6TWH - chains B and E of the 6 polymer chains in the assembly; structure by X-ray diffraction, 2.68 A resolution.

[Chain B]
Molecule: Hemagglutinin HA2
Organism: Influenza A virus (A/harbour seal/Germany/1/2014(H10N7))
Reference sequence: A0A0A7HR51 (A0A0A7HR51_9INFA); residues 1-176 here correspond to UniProt positions 333-508 (UniProt number = residue number + 332)
Sequence (177 residues; row label = number of the first residue in the row):
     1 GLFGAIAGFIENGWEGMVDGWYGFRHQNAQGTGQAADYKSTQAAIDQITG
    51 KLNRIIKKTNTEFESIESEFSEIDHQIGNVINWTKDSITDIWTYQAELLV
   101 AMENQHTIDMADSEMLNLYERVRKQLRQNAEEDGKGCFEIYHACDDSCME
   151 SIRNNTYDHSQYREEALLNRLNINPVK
Unresolved in the structure: 173-177
Sequence notes: expression tag (177)
Cystine bridges: Cys144-Cys148
Glycans and other covalent adducts: N-acetylglucosamine (NAG) linked to Asn82
Ion coordination: Ca2+: Asn79 (together with N-acetylglucosamine) (shared with Glu104(E) of chain E; 1 residue of chain F)

[Chain E]
Molecule: Hemagglutinin
Organism: Influenza A virus (A/harbour seal/Germany/1/2014(H10N7))
Reference sequence: A0A0A7HR51 (A0A0A7HR51_9INFA); residues 1-323 here correspond to UniProt positions 10-332 (UniProt number = residue number + 9)
Sequence (325 residues; row label = number of the first residue in the row; numbers below 1 keep their minus sign (Asp-1 is residue -1)):
    -1 DPDKICLGHHAVANGTIVKTLTNEQEEVTNATETVESTSLNRLCMKGRNH
    49 KDLGNCHPIGMLIGTPACDLHLTGTWDTLIERKNAIAYCYPGATVNEEAL
    99 RQKIMESGGISKINTGFTYGSSINSAGTTKACMRNGGNSFYAELKWLVSK
   149 NKGQNFPQTTNTYRNADTAEHLIMWGIHHPSSTQEKNDLYGTQSLSISVG
   199 SSTYKNNFVPVVGARPQVNGLSSRIDFHWTLVQPGDKITFSHNGGLIAPS
   249 RVSKLIGRGLGIQSEAPIDNSCESKCFWRGGSINTRLPFQNLSPRTVGQC
   299 PKYVNKKSLMLATGMRNVPELVQGR
Unresolved in the structure: 321-323
Sequence notes: expression tag (-1 to 0); engineered mutation Ser221 (Gly230 in A0A0A7HR51)
Cystine bridges: Cys42-Cys270, Cys54-Cys66, Cys87-Cys130, Cys274-Cys298
Ion coordination: Ca2+: Glu104 (together with N-acetylglucosamine) (shared with Asn79(B) of chain B; 1 residue of chain F)

[Interface between chain B and chain E]
Contacting residue pairs (8; chain B residue first):
  Asp74(B) - Asn94(E)
  His75(B) - Ala97(E)
  His75(B) - Lys101(E)
  His75(B) - Glu104(E)  salt bridge
  Gln76(B) - Gln100(E)
  Asn79(B) - Gln100(E)  hydrogen bond
  Asn79(B) - Glu104(E)  hydrogen bond
  Asp90(B) - Lys300(E)  salt bridge
Interface residues without a listed pair, chain B (6 interface residues in all): Glu72
Interface residues without a listed pair, chain E (8 interface residues in all): Glu96, Leu229

[Summary]
The interface between chain B and chain E involves 6 residues on one side and 8 on the other, with 2 hydrogen
bonds and 2 salt bridges. Polar pairs include His75(B)-Glu104(E), Asp90(B)-Lys300(E) and Asn79(B)-Gln100(E).
Covalently linked N-acetylglucosamine: at Asn82(B). Asn79(B) and Glu104(E) coordinate Ca2+.
Chain B is Hemagglutinin HA2 and chain E is Hemagglutinin, both from Influenza A virus (A/harbour
seal/Germany/1/2014(H10N7)); the structure, Crystal structure of the haemagglutinin mutant (Gln226Leu,
Gly228Ser) from an H10N7 seal influenza virus isolated in ..., was determined by X-ray diffraction together
with 6TJW, 6TJY, 6TVA, 6TVB, 6TVC, 6TVD and 9 further entries from the same study.
